2JDZ - chain A; structure by X-ray diffraction, 2.10 A resolution.

== Chain A ==
Name: Lectin alpha chain
From: Dioclea guianensis
UniProt: P81637 (LECA_DIOGU); residues 3-239 here correspond to UniProt positions 1-237 (UniProt number = residue number - 2)
Chain sequence (239 residues; row label = number of the first residue in the row):
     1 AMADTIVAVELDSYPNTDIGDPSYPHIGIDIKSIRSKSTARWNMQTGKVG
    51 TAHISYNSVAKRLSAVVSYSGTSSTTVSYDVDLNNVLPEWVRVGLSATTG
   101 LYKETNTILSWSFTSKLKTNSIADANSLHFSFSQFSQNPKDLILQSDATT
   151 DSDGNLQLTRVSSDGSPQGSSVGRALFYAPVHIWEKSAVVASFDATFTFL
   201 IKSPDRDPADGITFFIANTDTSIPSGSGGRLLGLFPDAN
Unresolved in the structure: 1-2, 121-122
Sequence notes: expression tag (1-2)
Bound ions: Mn2+ site 1: Glu-10, Asp-12, Asp-21, His-26; Ca2+: Asp-12, Tyr-14, Asn-16, Asp-21; Mn2+ site 2 near His-53 (its only coordinating residue here); Cd2+: Glu-89, Glu-185; Mn2+ site 3: Ser-127, His-129; Mn2+ site 4 near His-182 (its only coordinating residue here); Mn2+ site 5 near Asp-207 (its only coordinating residue here)
Small-molecule neighbours: 5-bromo-4-chloro-1H-indol-3-yl mannoside (XMM; 5-bromo-4-chloro-1H-indol-3-yl alpha-D-mannopyranoside): Tyr-14, Asn-16, Thr-99, Gly-100, Leu-101, Tyr-102, Ala-209, Asp-210, Gly-228, Gly-229, Arg-230
UniProt features mapped onto this chain:
  - binding site (Mn(2+)): Glu-10, Asp-12, Asp-21, His-26, Ser-36
  - binding site (Ca(2+)): Asp-12, Tyr-14, Asn-16, Asp-21, Asp-210
  - binding site (a carbohydrate): Tyr-14, Leu-101, Tyr-102, Arg-230
Reported in the primary citation:
  - conformationally variable residues (order/disorder transition): Leu-117 to Ala-123

== Overview ==
Bound to chain A: 5-bromo-4-chloro-1H-indol-3-yl mannoside. Glu-10, Asp-12, Asp-21 and His-26 form the Mn2+
site 1. The Ca2+ site is built by Asp-12, Tyr-14, Asn-16 and Asp-21. From UniProt: 5 Mn2+-binding residues, 5
Ca2+-binding residues and 4 carbohydrate-binding residues. From the paper: conformational variability at
Leu-117.
Chain A is Lectin alpha chain (Dioclea guianensis); the structure, Crystal structure of recombinant Dioclea
guianensis lectin complexed with 5-bromo-4-chloro-3-indolyl-a-D-mannose, was determined by X-ray diffraction
together with 2JE7, 2JE9 and 2JEC from the same study.
